9CL1 - chains Aa and Bb of the 9 polymer chains in the assembly; structure by electron microscopy, 2.89 A resolution.

# Chain Aa
Name: Particulate methane monooxygenase alpha subunit
From: Methylococcus capsulatus str. Bath
UniProt: G1UBD1 (PMOB_METCA); residues 33-414 here = UniProt positions 33-414
Chain sequence (382 residues; numbered 33 to 414; the number before each row is that of its first residue):
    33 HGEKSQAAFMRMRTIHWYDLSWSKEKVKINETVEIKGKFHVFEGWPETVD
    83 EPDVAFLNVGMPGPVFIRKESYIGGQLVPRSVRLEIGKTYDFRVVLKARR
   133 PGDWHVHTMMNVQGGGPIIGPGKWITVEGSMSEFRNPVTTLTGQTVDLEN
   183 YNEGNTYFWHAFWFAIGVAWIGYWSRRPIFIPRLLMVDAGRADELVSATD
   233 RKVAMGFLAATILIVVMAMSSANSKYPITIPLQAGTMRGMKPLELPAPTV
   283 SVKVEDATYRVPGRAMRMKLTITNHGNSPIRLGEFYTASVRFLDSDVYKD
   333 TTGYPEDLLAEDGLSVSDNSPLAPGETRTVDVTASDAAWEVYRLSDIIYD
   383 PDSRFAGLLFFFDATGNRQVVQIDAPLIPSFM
Metal / ion sites: Cu ion site 1: His-33, His-137, His-139; Cu ion site 2: His-48, His-72, Gln-404

# Chain Bb
Name: Methane monooxygenase, C subunit
From: Methylococcus capsulatus str. Bath
Notes: EC 1.14.13.25
UniProt: Q60C16 (Q60C16_METCA); the construct has insertions or renumbered stretches relative to UniProt, so the offset changes along the chain: 43-269 = UniProt 14-240; 271-279 = UniProt 241-249
Chain sequence (237 residues; numbered 43 to 279; the number before each row is that of its first residue):
    43 APLLDKKWLTFALAIYTVFYLWVRWYEGVYGWSAGLDSFAPEFETYWMNF
    93 LYTEIVLEIVTASILWGYLWKTRDRNLAALTPREELRRNFTHLVWLVAYA
   143 WAIYWGASYFTEQDGTWHQTIVRDTDFTPSHIIEFYLSYPIYIITGFAAF
   193 IYAKTRLPFFAKGISLPYLVLVVGPFMILPNVGLNEWGHTFWFMEELFVA
   243 PLHYGFVIFGWLALAVMGTLTQTFYSFAQGGLGQSLC
Disordered / not traced: 233-240
Sequence notes: conflict Ala-43 (Arg14 in Q60C16), Thr-52 (Val23 in Q60C16), Leu-55 (Ile26 in Q60C16), Ala-56 (Gly27 in Q60C16), Gln-271 (Ser241 in Q60C16), Gly-272 (His242 in Q60C16), Gly-273 (Leu243 in Q60C16), Leu-274 (Phe244 in Q60C16), Gly-275 (Glu245 in Q60C16), Gln-276 (Arg246 in Q60C16), Ser-277 (Asp247 in Q60C16); insertion (270)
Metal / ion sites: Cu ion: Asp-156, His-160, His-173

# Interface between chain Aa and chain Bb
Contacting residue pairs (17; chain Aa residue first):
  His-33(Aa) with Asp-79(Bb)
  Gly-34(Aa) with Arg-165(Bb)
  Lys-36(Aa) with Asp-79(Bb)
  Ser-37(Aa) with Phe-81(Bb); Arg-165(Bb), hydrogen bond
  Met-93(Aa) with Thr-162(Bb)
  Pro-94(Aa) with Trp-74(Bb)
  Gly-95(Aa) with Thr-162(Bb)
  Arg-132(Aa) with Trp-74(Bb)
  Met-141(Aa) with Val-164(Bb), hydrophobic
  Pro-149(Aa) with Val-164(Bb), hydrophobic
  Ile-151(Aa) with Val-164(Bb), hydrophobic
  Phe-212(Aa) with Phe-266(Bb), hydrophobic
  Ile-213(Aa) with Leu-274(Bb), hydrophobic
  Leu-217(Aa) with Gly-275(Bb)
  Asp-220(Aa) with Tyr-267(Bb), hydrogen bond
  Arg-375(Aa) with Phe-81(Bb)
Also at the interface, not in a pair above, chain Aa (19 interface residues in all): Pro-214, Leu-216, Met-218
Also at the interface, not in a pair above, chain Bb (16 interface residues in all): Leu-78, Leu-262, Phe-269, Ala-270, Leu-278, Cys-279

# Overview
Chain Aa and chain Bb form an interface of 19 and 16 residues respectively; the contacts include 2 hydrogen
bonds. Among the polar pairs are Ser-37(Aa)/Arg-165(Bb) and Asp-220(Aa)/Tyr-267(Bb). The Cu ion site 1 is
built by His-33(Aa), His-137(Aa) and His-139(Aa).
Chain Aa is Particulate methane monooxygenase alpha subunit and chain Bb is Methane monooxygenase, C subunit,
both from Methylococcus capsulatus str. Bath; the structure, Particulate methane monooxygenase in 0.02% DDM,
was determined by electron microscopy together with 9CL2, 9CL3, 9CL4, 9CL5 and 9CL6 from the same study.
